PDB entry 1KCS | X-ray diffraction, 2.50 A resolution | chains L and H of the 3 polymer chains in the assembly

[Chain L]
Name: PC282 immunoglobulin
From: Mus musculus
Notes: fragment: light chain
UniProt: P01837 (KAC_MOUSE); residues 109-214 here correspond to UniProt positions 1-106 (UniProt number = residue number - 108)
Chain sequence (214 residues; numbered 1 to 214; the number before each row is that of its first residue):
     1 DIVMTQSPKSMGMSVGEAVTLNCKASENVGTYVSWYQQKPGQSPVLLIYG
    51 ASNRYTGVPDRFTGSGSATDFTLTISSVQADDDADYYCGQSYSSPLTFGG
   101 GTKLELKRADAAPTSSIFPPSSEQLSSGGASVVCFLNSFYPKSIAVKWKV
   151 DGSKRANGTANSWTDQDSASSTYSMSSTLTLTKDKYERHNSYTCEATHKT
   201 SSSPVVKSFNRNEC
Disulfides: C23-C88, C134-C194

[Chain H]
Name: PC282 immunoglobulin
From: Mus musculus
Notes: fragment: heavy chain
UniProt: P18532 (HV61_MOUSE); residues 7-98 here correspond to UniProt positions 25-116 (UniProt number = residue number + 18)
Chain sequence (217 residues; numbered 1 to 217; the number before each row is that of its first residue):
     1 QVTLSQSGPGLVKPSQSLSLTCTVTSYSITSDYAWNWIRQFAGQSLEWMG
    51 YISYSGSTSYNPSLKSRISITRDTSKNQFFLQLNSVTTDDTATYYCARGG
   101 TGFPYWGTGTNVTVSAASTTAPSVFPLVPGSATAAASAVTLGCLVKGYFP
   151 EPVTVAWNEGALSSGVLTVSAVLQSGLYTLSSNTTVASGTWPSASVTCLV
   201 AHPKSSTAADKKIEPKD
Disulfides: C22-C96, C143-C198
Swiss-Prot annotation at these positions:
  - region: S31, Y33, W35 (Complementarity-determining-1), G50 to S66 (Complementarity-determining-2), R67 to R98 (Framework-3)

[How chain L and chain H interact]
Residue-residue contacts (45):
  S34(L) - G102(H)
  Y36(L) - G102(H)
  Y36(L) - F103(H)  hydrogen bond (side chain-backbone)
  Y36(L) - W106(H)  hydrophobic
  Q38(L) - Q40(H)  hydrogen bond
  S43(L) - Y95(H)
  S43(L) - G107(H)  hydrogen bond (side chain-backbone)
  P44(L) - W106(H)
  L46(L) - T101(H)
  L46(L) - P104(H)  hydrophobic
  Y49(L) - T101(H)
  Y55(L) - P104(H)
  Y87(L) - Q40(H)  hydrogen bond
  Y87(L) - Q44(H)  hydrogen bond (side chain-backbone)
  Y87(L) - L46(H)  hydrophobic
  S94(L) - W48(H)
  P95(L) - W48(H)  hydrophobic
  P95(L) - P62(H)
  L96(L) - W48(H)
  L96(L) - F103(H)  hydrophobic
  F98(L) - F103(H)  hydrophobic
  F118(L) - L127(H)
  F118(L) - V128(H)
  F118(L) - P129(H)
  F118(L) - T140(H)
  F118(L) - N183(H)
  P119(L) - V128(H)
  S121(L) - F125(H)
  S121(L) - P126(H)
  E123(L) - V124(H)
  E123(L) - K211(H)  salt bridge
  Q124(L) - F125(H)
  F135(L) - N183(H)
  N137(L) - L167(H)
  S162(L) - V169(H)
  S162(L) - S170(H)  hydrogen bond
  S162(L) - V172(H)
  W163(L) - S170(H)  hydrogen bond (backbone-side chain)
  T164(L) - T168(H)
  T164(L) - V169(H)
  S174(L) - L167(H)
  S176(L) - V169(H)
  S176(L) - S181(H)
  K207(L) - T133(H)
  C214(L) - K216(H)
Other interface residues (no listed pair), chain L (34 interface residues in all): Q42, S91, S116, I117, V133, S138, T180
Other interface residues (no listed pair), chain H (37 interface residues in all): I38, Y51, S59, Y105, T108, G130, K146, T185

[Summary]
34 residues of chain L face 37 of chain H across their interface; the contacts include 7 hydrogen bonds and 1
salt bridge. Polar contacts include E123(L)-K211(H), Y36(L)-F103(H) and Q38(L)-Q40(H).
Chain L is PC282 immunoglobulin and chain H is PC282 immunoglobulin, both from Mus musculus; the structure,
Crystal structure of antibody PC282 in complex with PS1 peptide, was determined by X-ray diffraction (same
publication as 1KCU and 1KCV).
